6AHU - chains J and T of the 13 polymer chains in the assembly; structure by electron microscopy, 3.66 A resolution.

== Chain J ==
Molecule: Ribonuclease P protein subunit p30
From: Homo sapiens
Notes: EC 3.1.26.5
UniProt: P78346 (RPP30_HUMAN); residue numbers follow UniProt; this construct covers 1-268
Sequence (268 residues; each row starts with the number of its first residue):
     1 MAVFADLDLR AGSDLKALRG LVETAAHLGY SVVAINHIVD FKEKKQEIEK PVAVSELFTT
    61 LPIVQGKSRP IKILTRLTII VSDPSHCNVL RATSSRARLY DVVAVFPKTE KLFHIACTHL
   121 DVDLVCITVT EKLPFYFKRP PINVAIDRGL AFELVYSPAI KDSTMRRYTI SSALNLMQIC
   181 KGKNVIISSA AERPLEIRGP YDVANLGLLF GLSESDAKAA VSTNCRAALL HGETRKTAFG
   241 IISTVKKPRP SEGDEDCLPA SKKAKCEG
Disordered / not traced: 1, 249-268
Curated features (UniProtKB/Swiss-Prot):
  - modified residue: Ala2 (N-acetylalanine), Ser251 (Phosphoserine)

== Chain T ==
Molecule: tRNA
From: Homo sapiens
Sequence (72 nucleotides; numbered 1 to 72; the number before each row is that of its first residue):
     1 GUUUCCGUAG UGUAGUGGUU AUCACGUUCG CCUAACACGC GAAAGGUCCC CGGUUCGAAA
    61 CCGGGCGGAA AC

== Chain J / chain T interface ==
Pairs across the interface - 9 pairs, chain J then chain T:
  Asn88(J) - G10(T)  sugar contact
  Arg91(J) - G10(T)  sugar contact
  His114(J) - G67(T)  hydrogen bond to the phosphate
  His114(J) - G68(T)  salt bridge to the phosphate
  Asp121(J) - U47(T)  base contact
  Lys138(J) - G68(T)  salt bridge to the phosphate
  Pro140(J) - G67(T)  phosphate contact
  Pro140(J) - G68(T)  phosphate contact
  Arg148(J) - U47(T)  base contact
Other interface residues (no listed pair), chain J (13 interface residues in all): Pro84, Ser95, Arg96, Thr118, His119, Val144
Other interface residues (no listed pair), chain T (9 interface residues in all): A44, G45, C49, C66, A69

== Overview ==
13 residues of chain J face 9 of chain T across their interface, with 1 hydrogen bond and 2 salt bridges.
Polar pairs include His114(J)-G67(T), His114(J)-G68(T) and Lys138(J)-G68(T).
Chain J is Ribonuclease P protein subunit p30 and chain T is tRNA, both from Homo sapiens; the structure,
Cryo-EM structure of human Ribonuclease P with mature tRNA, was determined by electron microscopy (same
publication as 6AHR and 6AHV).
